9K3Q - chains 4 and M of the 35 polymer chains in the assembly; structure by electron microscopy, 3.02 A resolution.

[Chain 4]
Name: Light-harvesting protein B-870 alpha chain
Source organism: Rhodospirillum rubrum
Reference sequence: P02947 (LHA_RHORU); residue numbers follow UniProt; this construct covers 2-46
Sequence (45 residues; numbered 2 to 46; the number before each row is that of its first residue):
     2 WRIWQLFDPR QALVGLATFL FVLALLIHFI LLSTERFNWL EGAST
UniProt features mapped onto this chain:
  - binding site (a bacteriochlorophyll): His-29
Residues lining bound ligands:
  - Trans-Geranyl BACTERIOCHLOROPHYLL A (07D), molecule 1: Phe-8, Ala-13, Leu-17, Ile-28
  - Trans-Geranyl BACTERIOCHLOROPHYLL A (07D), molecule 2: Ala-18, Thr-19, Leu-21, Phe-22, Ala-25, His-29, Leu-32, Trp-40
  - Trans-Geranyl BACTERIOCHLOROPHYLL A (07D), molecule 3: Leu-21, Leu-24, Ala-25, Ile-28, His-29, Leu-32, Phe-38
  - spirilloxanthin (CRT), molecule 1: Arg-3, Ile-4, Leu-7, Phe-8
  - spirilloxanthin (CRT), molecule 2: Leu-14, Leu-17, Phe-20, Leu-21, Leu-24, Leu-27, Ile-28, Ile-31
  - spirilloxanthin (CRT), molecule 3: Phe-22, Ala-25, Leu-26, His-29, Phe-30, Leu-33, Trp-40

[Chain M]
Name: Reaction center protein M chain
Source organism: Rhodospirillum rubrum
Reference sequence: Q2RQ26 (Q2RQ26_RHORT); residue numbers follow UniProt; this construct covers 48-306
Sequence (259 residues; each row starts with the number of its first residue):
    48 GPIYLGTTGV LSLVFGFFAI EIIGFNLLAS VNWSPMEFGR QFFWLGLEPP AAEYGLGFAP
   108 LAEGGWWQIA GFFLTTSILL WWVRMYRRAR ALKMGTHTAW AFASAIFLFL SLGFIRPLLM
   168 GNFSESVPFG IFPHLEWTNS FSLNYGNFFY NPFHMLSIAF LYGSALLFAM HGATILAVSR
   228 LGGDREVEQI TDRGTAAERA ALFWRWTMGF NATMESIHRW AWWFAVLCTF TGAIGILLTG
   288 TVVDNWFEWG VKHGLAPAP
Residues lining bound ligands:
  - Trans-Geranyl BACTERIOCHLOROPHYLL A (07D), molecule 1: Ile-67, Leu-121, Ile-125, Phe-149, Ala-152, Leu-155, Phe-156, Leu-159, Phe-176, Trp-184, Thr-185, Asn-186, Phe-188, Ser-189, Phe-195, Phe-196, His-201, Ser-204, Ile-205, Leu-208, Tyr-209, Cys-275, Thr-276, Gly-279, Ala-280, Ile-283
  - Trans-Geranyl BACTERIOCHLOROPHYLL A (07D), molecule 2: Phe-89, Phe-156, Leu-159, Val-174, Ile-178, His-181, Leu-182, Trp-184, Thr-185
  - Trans-Geranyl BACTERIOCHLOROPHYLL A (07D), molecule 3: Thr-185, Phe-196, Tyr-209
  - Trans-Geranyl BACTERIOCHLOROPHYLL A (07D), molecule 4: Phe-196, His-201, Met-202, Ile-205, Ala-206, Tyr-209, Gly-210, Leu-213, Phe-271
  - bacteriopheophytin a (BPH), molecule 1: Ser-59, Leu-60, Val-61, Gly-63, Phe-64, Phe-65, Ser-124, Ile-125, Trp-128, Met-132, Thr-145, Ala-148, Phe-149, Ala-152, Ala-272, Val-273, Thr-276
  - bacteriopheophytin a (BPH), molecule 2: Tyr-209, Ala-212, Leu-213, Ala-216, Met-217, Trp-251, Thr-254, Met-255
  - spirilloxanthin (CRT): Ile-67, Glu-68, Ile-70, Gly-71, Leu-74, Phe-85, Phe-89, Leu-103, Gly-104, Phe-105, Trp-114, Gln-115, Gly-118, Phe-119, Thr-122, Phe-156, Gly-160, Phe-161, Phe-170, Ser-173, Val-174, Pro-175, Phe-176, Gly-177, Ile-178, His-181
  - Fe ion (FE): Gln-236, Ile-237, Arg-240, Ala-244, Thr-260, Met-261
  - ubiquinone-10 (U10): Leu-213, Leu-214, Met-217, His-218, Thr-221, Ile-222, Ala-244, Ala-247, Ala-248, Trp-251, Met-255, Phe-257, Asn-258, Ala-259, Thr-260, Met-261, Ile-264, Trp-267, Phe-271

[Chain 4 / chain M interface]
Contacting residue pairs - 10 pairs, chain 4 then chain M:
  Phe-22(4) / Phe-65(M)  hydrophobic
  Val-23(4) / Phe-64(M)  hydrophobic
  Leu-27(4) / Phe-72(M)  hydrophobic
  Phe-30(4) / Phe-72(M)  hydrophobic
  Phe-30(4) / Asn-73(M)
  Phe-30(4) / Trp-80(M)  hydrophobic
  Phe-30(4) / Trp-113(M)
  Ile-31(4) / Trp-80(M)  hydrophobic
  Leu-33(4) / Trp-113(M)  hydrophobic
  Ser-34(4) / Trp-80(M)
Other interface residues (no listed pair), chain 4 (8 interface residues in all): Leu-26
Other interface residues (no listed pair), chain M (8 interface residues in all): Glu-68, Ala-76

[Overview]
The chain 4/chain M interface involves 8 residues from each chain. Chain 4 binds 3 copies of Trans-Geranyl
BACTERIOCHLOROPHYLL A and 3 copies of spirilloxanthin. Chain M binds Fe ion, bacteriopheophytin a, 4 copies of
Trans-Geranyl BACTERIOCHLOROPHYLL A, ubiquinone-10 and spirilloxanthin.
Chain 4 is Light-harvesting protein B-870 alpha chain and chain M is Reaction center protein M chain, both
from Rhodospirillum rubrum; the structure, Cryo-EM structure of the Rhodospirillum rubrum RC-LH1 complex, was
determined by electron microscopy.
